4V8W - chains D and B of the 6 polymer chains in the assembly; structure by electron microscopy, 17.50 A resolution (very low resolution: no residue pairs are listed; an interface is given only as per-side residue counts).

== Chain D (and B) ==
Protein: Type-I fatty acid synthase
Source organism: Mycobacterium tuberculosis
Notes: chain B of this document is another copy of the same molecule, construct and numbering; everything in this record applies to it too
Chain sequence (3089 residues; each row starts with the number of its first residue):
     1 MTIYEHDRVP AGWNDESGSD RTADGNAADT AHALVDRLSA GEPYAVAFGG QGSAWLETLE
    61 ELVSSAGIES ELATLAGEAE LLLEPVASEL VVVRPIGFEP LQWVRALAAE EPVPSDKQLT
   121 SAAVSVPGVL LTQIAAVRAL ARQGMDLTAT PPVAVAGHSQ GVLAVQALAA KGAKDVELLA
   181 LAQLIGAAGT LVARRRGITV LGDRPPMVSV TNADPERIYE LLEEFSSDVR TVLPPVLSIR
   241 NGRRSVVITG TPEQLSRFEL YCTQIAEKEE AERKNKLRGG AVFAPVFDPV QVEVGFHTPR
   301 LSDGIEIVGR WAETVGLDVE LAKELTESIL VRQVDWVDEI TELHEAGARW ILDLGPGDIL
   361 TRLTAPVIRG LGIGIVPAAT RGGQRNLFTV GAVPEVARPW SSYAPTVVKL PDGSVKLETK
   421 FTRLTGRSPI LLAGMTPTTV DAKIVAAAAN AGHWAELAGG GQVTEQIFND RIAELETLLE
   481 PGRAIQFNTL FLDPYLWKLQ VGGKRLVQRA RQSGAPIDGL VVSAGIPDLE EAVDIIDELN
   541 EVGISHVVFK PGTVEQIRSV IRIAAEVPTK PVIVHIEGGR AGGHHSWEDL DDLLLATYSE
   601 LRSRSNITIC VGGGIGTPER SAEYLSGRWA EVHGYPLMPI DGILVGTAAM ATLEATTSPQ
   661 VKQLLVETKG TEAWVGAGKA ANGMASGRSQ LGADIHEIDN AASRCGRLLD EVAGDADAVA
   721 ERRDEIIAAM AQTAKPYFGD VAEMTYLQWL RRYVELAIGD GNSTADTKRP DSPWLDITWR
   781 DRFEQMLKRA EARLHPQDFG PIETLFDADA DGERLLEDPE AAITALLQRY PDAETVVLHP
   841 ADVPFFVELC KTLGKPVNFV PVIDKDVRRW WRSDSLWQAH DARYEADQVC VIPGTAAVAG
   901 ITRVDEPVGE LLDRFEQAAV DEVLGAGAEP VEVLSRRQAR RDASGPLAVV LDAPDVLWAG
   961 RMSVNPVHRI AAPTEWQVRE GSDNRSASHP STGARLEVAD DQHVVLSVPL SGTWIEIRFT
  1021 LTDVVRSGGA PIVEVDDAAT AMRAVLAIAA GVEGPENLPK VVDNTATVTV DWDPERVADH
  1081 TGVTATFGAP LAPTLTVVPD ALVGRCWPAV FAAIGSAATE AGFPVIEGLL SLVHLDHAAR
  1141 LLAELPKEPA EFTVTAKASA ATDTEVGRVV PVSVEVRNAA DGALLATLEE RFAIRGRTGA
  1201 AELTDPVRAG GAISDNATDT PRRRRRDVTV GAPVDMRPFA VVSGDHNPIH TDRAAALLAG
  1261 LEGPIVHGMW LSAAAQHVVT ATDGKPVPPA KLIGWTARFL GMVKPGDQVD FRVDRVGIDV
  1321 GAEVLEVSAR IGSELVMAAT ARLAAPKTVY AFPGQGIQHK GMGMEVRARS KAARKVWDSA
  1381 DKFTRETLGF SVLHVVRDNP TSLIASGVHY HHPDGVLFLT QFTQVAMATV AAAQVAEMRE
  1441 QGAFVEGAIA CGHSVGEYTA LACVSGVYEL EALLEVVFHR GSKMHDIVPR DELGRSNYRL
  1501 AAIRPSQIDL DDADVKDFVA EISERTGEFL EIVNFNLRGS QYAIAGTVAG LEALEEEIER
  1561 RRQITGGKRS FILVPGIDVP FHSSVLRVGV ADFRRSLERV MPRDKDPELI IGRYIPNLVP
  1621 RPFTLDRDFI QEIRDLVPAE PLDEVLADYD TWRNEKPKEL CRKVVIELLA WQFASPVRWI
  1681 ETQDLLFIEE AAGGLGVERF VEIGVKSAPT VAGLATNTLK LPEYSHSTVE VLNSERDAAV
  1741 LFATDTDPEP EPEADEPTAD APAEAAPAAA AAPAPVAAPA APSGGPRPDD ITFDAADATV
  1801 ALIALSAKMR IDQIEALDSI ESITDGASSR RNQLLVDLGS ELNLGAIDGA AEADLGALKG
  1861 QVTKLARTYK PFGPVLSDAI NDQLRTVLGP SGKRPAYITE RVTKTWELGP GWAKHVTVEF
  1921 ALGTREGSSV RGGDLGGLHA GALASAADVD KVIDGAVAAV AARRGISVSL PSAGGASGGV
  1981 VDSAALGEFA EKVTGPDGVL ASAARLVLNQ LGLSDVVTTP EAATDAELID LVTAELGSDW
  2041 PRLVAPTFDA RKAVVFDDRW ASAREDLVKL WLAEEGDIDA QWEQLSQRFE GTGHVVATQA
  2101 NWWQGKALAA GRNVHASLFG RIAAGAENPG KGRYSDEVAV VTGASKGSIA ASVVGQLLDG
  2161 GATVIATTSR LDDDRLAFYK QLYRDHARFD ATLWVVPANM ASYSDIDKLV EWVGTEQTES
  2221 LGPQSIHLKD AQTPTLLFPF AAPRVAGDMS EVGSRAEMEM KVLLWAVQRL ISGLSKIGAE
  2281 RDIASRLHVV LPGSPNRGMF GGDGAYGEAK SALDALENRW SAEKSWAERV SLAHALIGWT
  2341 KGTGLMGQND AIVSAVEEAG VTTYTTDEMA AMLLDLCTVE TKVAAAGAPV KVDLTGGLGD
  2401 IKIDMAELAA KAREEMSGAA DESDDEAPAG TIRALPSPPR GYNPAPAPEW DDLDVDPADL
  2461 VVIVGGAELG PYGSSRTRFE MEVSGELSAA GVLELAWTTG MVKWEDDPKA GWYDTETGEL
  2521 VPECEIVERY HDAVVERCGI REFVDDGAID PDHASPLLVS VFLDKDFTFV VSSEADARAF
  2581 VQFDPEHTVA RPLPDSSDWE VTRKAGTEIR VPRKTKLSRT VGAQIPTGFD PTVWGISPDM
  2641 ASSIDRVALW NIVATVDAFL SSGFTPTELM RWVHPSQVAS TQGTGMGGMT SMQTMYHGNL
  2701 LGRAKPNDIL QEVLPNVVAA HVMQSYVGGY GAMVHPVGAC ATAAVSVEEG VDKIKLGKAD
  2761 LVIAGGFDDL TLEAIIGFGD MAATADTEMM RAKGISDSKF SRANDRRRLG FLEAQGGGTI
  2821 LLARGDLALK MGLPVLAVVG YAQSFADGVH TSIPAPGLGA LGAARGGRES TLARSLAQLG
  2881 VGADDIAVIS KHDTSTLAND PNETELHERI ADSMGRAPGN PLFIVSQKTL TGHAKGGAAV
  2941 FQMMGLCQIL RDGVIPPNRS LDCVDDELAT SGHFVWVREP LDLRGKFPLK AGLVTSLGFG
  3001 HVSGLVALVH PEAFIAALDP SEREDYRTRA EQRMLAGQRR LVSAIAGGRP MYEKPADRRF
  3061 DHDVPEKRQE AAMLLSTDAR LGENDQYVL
Unresolved in the structure: 1-400, 1746-1982 (chain B: 1-30, 1746-1982)
Small-molecule neighbours: FMN (flavin mononucleotide): Ala433, Gly434, Met435, Thr436, Pro437, Thr438, Asn488, Leu490, Ser523, Ala524, Lys550, Glu577, Arg580, Ala581, Gly582, Gly583, Gly613, Gly614, Ile615, Leu644, Gly646, Thr647, Met650, Ile892, Gly894, Ala897

== Interface between chain D and chain B ==
At this resolution (18 A) residue pairs are not listed: 41 residues of chain D and 41 of chain B lie at the interface.

== Summary ==
The chain D/chain B interface involves 41 residues from each chain. Bound to chain D: flavin mononucleotide.
Chain D and chain B are both Type-I fatty acid synthase (Mycobacterium tuberculosis); the structure, Structure
and conformational variability of the Mycobacterium tuberculosis fatty acid synthase multienzyme complex, was
determined by electron microscopy together with 4V8V from the same study.
